Entry 9PAG (electron microscopy, 3.62 A resolution); this record covers chains E and H of the 12 polymer chains in the assembly.

Chain E:
Molecule: Vesicle-fusing ATPase
Organism: Cricetulus griseus
Notes: EC 3.6.4.6
UniProt: P18708 (NSF_CRIGR); residues 1-744 here = UniProt positions 1-744
Amino-acid sequence (747 residues; numbered -2 to 744; the number before each row is that of its first residue; numbers below 1 keep their minus sign (Gly-2 is residue -2)):
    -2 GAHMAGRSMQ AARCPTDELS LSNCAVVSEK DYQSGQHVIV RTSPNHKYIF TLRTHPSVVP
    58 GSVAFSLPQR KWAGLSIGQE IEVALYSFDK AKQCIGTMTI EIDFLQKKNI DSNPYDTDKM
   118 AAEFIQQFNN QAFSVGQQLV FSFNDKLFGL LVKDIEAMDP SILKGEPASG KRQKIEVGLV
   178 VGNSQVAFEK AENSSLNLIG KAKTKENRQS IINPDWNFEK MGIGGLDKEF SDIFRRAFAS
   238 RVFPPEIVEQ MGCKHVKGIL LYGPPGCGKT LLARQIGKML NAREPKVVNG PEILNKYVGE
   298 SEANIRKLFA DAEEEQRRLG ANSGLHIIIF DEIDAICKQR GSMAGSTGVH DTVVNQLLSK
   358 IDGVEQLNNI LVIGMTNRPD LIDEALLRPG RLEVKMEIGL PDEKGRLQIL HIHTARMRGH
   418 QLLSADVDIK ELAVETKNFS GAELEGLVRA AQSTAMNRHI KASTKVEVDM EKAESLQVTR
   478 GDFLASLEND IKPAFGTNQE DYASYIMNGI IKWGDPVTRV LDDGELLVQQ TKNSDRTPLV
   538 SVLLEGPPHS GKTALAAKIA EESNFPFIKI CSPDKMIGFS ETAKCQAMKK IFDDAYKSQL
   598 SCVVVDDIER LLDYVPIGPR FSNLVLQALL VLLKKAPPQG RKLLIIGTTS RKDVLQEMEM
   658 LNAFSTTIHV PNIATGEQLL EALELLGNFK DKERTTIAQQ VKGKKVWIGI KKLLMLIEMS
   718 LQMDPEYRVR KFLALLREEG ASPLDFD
Unresolved in the structure: -2 to 0, 156-169, 741-744
Sequence notes: expression tag (-2 to 0)
UniProt features mapped onto this chain:
  - binding site (ATP): Asn505 to Trp510, Pro545 to Leu552
  - binding site (Mg(2+)): Thr550
  - modified residue: Lys105 (N6-acetyllysine), Ser207 (Phosphoserine), Tyr259 (Phosphotyrosine), Ser569 (Phosphoserine)
Residues lining bound ligands:
  - ATP (adenosine-5'-triphosphate), molecule 1: Gly219, Ile220, Gly221, Gly222, Pro262, Gly263, Cys264, Gly265, Lys266, Thr267, Leu268, Glu329, Asn374, Ile406, His410, Gly438, Ala439, Glu442
  - ATP, molecule 2: Tyr502, Met504, Asn505, Gly506, Ile507, Ile508, Trp510, Val514, Pro545, His546, Ser547, Gly548, Lys549, Thr550, Ala551, Leu552, Ile707, Lys708
From the paper describing this entry:
  - post-translational modification sites: Ser207 (citing earlier work)

Chain H:
Molecule: Syntaxin-1A
Organism: Rattus norvegicus
UniProt: P32851 (STX1A_RAT); residues 1-267 here = UniProt positions 1-267
Amino-acid sequence (267 residues; each row starts with the number of its first residue):
     1 MKDRTQELRT AKDSDDDDDV TVTVDRDRFM DEFFEQVEEI RGFIDKIAEN VEEVKRKHSA
    61 ILASPNPDEK TKEELEELMS DIKKTANKVR SKLKSIEQSI EQEEGLNRSS ADLRIRKTQH
   121 STLSRKFVEV MSEYNATQSD YRERCKGRIQ RQLEITGRTT TSEELEDMLE SGNPAIFASG
   181 IIMDSSISKQ ALSEIETRHS EIIKLENSIR ELHDMFMDMA MLVESQGEMI DRIEYNVEHA
   241 VDYVERAVSD TKKAVKYQSK ARRKKIM
Unresolved in the structure: 1-172, 260-267
UniProt features mapped onto this chain:
  - site: Lys253, Ala254 (Microbial infection: Cleavage)
  - modified residue (Phosphoserine): Ser14, Ser64, Ser95, Ser188
  - cross-link (Glycyl lysine isopeptide (Lys-Gly)): Lys252 (interchain with G-Cter in SUMO), Lys253 (interchain with G-Cter in SUMO), Lys256 (interchain with G-Cter in SUMO)

How chain E and chain H interact:
Pairs across the interface - 12 pairs, chain E then chain H:
  Asn292(E) - Met183(H)
  Lys293(E) - Ile181(H)
  Lys293(E) - Ile182(H)
  Lys293(E) - Met183(H)
  Tyr294(E) - Ile182(H)
  Tyr294(E) - Ser185(H)
  Val295(E) - Ile182(H)
  Val295(E) - Ser185(H)
  Thr344(E) - Ser179(H)
  Thr344(E) - Ile181(H)
  Thr344(E) - Met183(H)
  Val346(E) - Met183(H)  hydrophobic
Interface residues without a listed pair, chain E (7 interface residues in all): Ser343
Interface residues without a listed pair, chain H (7 interface residues in all): Asp184, Ser186

Overview:
Chain E and chain H each contribute 7 residues to their interface. Chain E binds ATP. Curated annotation
(UniProt) lists 14 ATP-binding residues and Mg2+-binding residue Thr550(E) on chain E. The paper reports a
modification site at Ser207(E).
Chain E is Vesicle-fusing ATPase (Cricetulus griseus) and chain H is Syntaxin-1A (Rattus norvegicus); the
structure, 21bin20S complex (NSF-alphaSNAP-2:1 syntaxin-1a:SNAP-25), non-hydrolyzing, class 7, was determined
by electron microscopy (same publication as 9OJR, 9OJU, 9OJZ, 9OK3, 9OK5, 9OKC and 17 further entries).
